1VQK - chains 0 and R of the 32 polymer chains in the assembly; structure by X-ray diffraction, 2.30 A resolution.

[Chain 0]
Molecule: 23S ribosomal RNA
Source organism: Haloarcula marismortui
Sequence (2922 nucleotides; numbered 2 to 2923; the number before each row is that of its first residue):
     2 UUGGCUACUA UGCCAGCUGG UGGAUUGCUC GGCUCAGGCG CUGAUGAAGG ACGUGCCAAG
    62 CUGCGAUAAG CCAUGGGGAG CCGCACGGAG GCGAAGAACC AUGGAUUUCC GAAUGAGAAU
   122 CUCUCUAACA AUUGCUUCGC GCAAUGAGGA ACCCCGAGAA CUGAAACAUC UCAGUAUCGG
   182 GAGGAACAGA AAACGCAAUG UGAUGUCGUU AGUAACCGCG AGUGAACGCG AUACAGCCCA
   242 AACCGAAGCC CUCACGGGCA AUGUGGUGUC AGGGCUACCU CUCAUCAGCC GACCGUCUCG
   302 ACGAAGUCUC UUGGAACAGA GCGUGAUACA GGGUGACAAC CCCGUACUCG AGACCAGUAC
   362 GACGUGCGGU AGUGCCAGAG UAGCGGGGGU UGGAUAUCCC UCGCGAAUAA CGCAGGCAUC
   422 GACUGCGAAG GCUAAACACA ACCUGAGACC GAUAGUGAAC AAGUAGUGUG AACGAACGCU
   482 GCAAAGUACC CUCAGAAGGG AGGCGAAAUA GAGCAUGAAA UCAGUUGGCG AUCGAGCGAC
   542 AGGGCAUACA AGGUCCCUCG ACGAAUGACC GACGCGCGAG CGUCCAGUAA GACUCACGGG
   602 AAGCCGAUGU UCUGUCGUAC GUUUUGAAAA ACGAGCCAGG GAGUGUGUCU GCAUGGCAAG
   662 UCUAACCGGA GUAUCCGGGG AGGCACAGGG AAACCGACAU GGCCGCAGGG CUUUGCCCGA
   722 GGGCCGCCGU CUUCAAGGGC GGGGAGCCAU GUGGACACGA CCCGAAUCCG GACGAUCUAC
   782 GCAUGGACAA GAUGAAGCGU GCCGAAAGGC ACGUGGAAGU CUGUUAGAGU UGGUGUCCUA
   842 CAAUACCCUC UCGUGAUCUA UGUGUAGGGG UGAAAGGCCC AUCGAGUCCG GCAACAGCUG
   902 GUUCCAAUCG AAACAUGUCG AAGCAUGACC UCCGCCGAGG UAGUCUGUGA GGUAGAGCGA
   962 CCGAUUGGUG UGUCCGCCUC CGAGAGGAGU CGGCACACCU GUCAAACUCC AAACUUACAG
  1022 ACGCCGUUUG ACGCGGGGAU UCCGGUGCGC GGGGUAAGCC UGUGUACCAG GAGGGGAACA
  1082 ACCCAGAGAU AGGUUAAGGU CCCCAAGUGU GGAUUAAGUG UAAUCCUCUG AAGGUGGUCU
  1142 CGAGCCCUAG ACAGCCGGGA GGUGAGCUUA GAAGCAGCUA CCCUCUAAGA AAAGCGUAAC
  1202 AGCUUACCGG CCGAGGUUUG AGGCGCCCAA AAUGAUCGGG ACUCAAAUCC ACCACCGAGA
  1262 CCUGUCCGUA CCACUCAUAC UGGUAAUCGA GUAGAUUGGC GCUCUAAUUG GAUGGAAGUA
  1322 GGGGUGAAAA CUCCUAUGGA CCGAUUAGUG ACGAAAAUCC UGGCCAUAGU AGCAGCGAUA
  1382 GUCGGGUGAG AACCCCGACG GCCUAAUGGA UAAGGGUUCC UCAGCACUGC UGAUCAGCUG
  1442 AGGGUUAGCC GGUCCUAAGU CAUACCGCAA CUCGACUAUG ACGAAAUGGG AAACGGGUUA
  1502 AUAUUCCCGU GCCACUAUGC AGUGAAAGUU GACGCCCUGG GGUCGAUCAC GCUGGGCAUU
  1562 CGCCCAGUCG AACCGUCCAA CUCCGUGGAA GCCGUAAUGG CAGGAAGCGG ACGAACGGCG
  1622 GCAUAGGGAA ACGUGAUUCA ACCUGGGGCC CAUGAAAAGA CGAGCAUAGU GUCCGUACCG
  1682 AGAACCGACA CAGGUGUCCA UGGCGGCGAA AGCCAAGGCC UGUCGGGAGC AACCAACGUU
  1742 AGGGAAUUCG GCAAGUUAGU CCCGUACCUU CGGAAGAAGG GAUGCCUGCU CCGGAACGGA
  1802 GCAGGUCGCA GUGACUCGGA AGCUCGGACU GUCUAGUAAC AACAUAGGUG ACCGCAAAUC
  1862 CGCAAGGACU CGUACGGUCA CUGAAUCCUG CCCAGUGCAG GUAUCUGAAC ACCUCGUACA
  1922 AGAGGACGAA GGACCUGUCA ACGGCGGGGG UAACUAUGAC CCUCUUAAGG UAGCGUAGUA
  1982 CCUUGCCGCA UCAGUAGCGG CUUGCAUGAA UGGAUUAACC AGAGCUUCAC UGUCCCAACG
  2042 UUGGGCCCGG UGAACUGUAC AUUCCAGUGC GGAGUCUGGA GACACCCAGG GGGAAGCGAA
  2102 GACCCUAUGG AGCUUUACUG CAGGCUGUCG CUGAGACGUG GUCGCCGAUG UGCAGCAUAG
  2162 GUAGGAGACA CUACACAGGU ACCCGCGCUA GCGGGCCACC GAGUCAACAG UGAAAUACUA
  2222 CCCGUCGGUG ACUGCGACUC UCACUCCGGG AGGAGGACAC CGAUAGCCGG GCAGUUUGAC
  2282 UGGGGCGGUA CGCGCUCGAA AAGAUAUCGA GCGCGCCCUA UGGCUAUCUC AGCCGGGACA
  2342 GAGACCCGGC GAAGAGUGCA AGAGCAAAAG AUAGCUUGAC AGUGUUCUUC CCAACGAGGA
  2402 ACGCUGACGC GAAAGCGUGG UCUAGCGAAC CAAUUAGCCU GCUUGAUGCG GGCAAUUGAU
  2462 GACAGAAAAG CUACCCUAGG GAUAACAGAG UCGUCACUCG CAAGAGCACA UAUCGACCGA
  2522 GUGGCUUGCU ACCUCGAUGU CGGUUCCCUC CAUCCUGCCC GUGCAGAAGC GGGCAAGGGU
  2582 GAGGUUGUUC GCCUAUUAAA GGAGGUCGUG AGCUGGGUUU AGACCGUCGU GAGACAGGUC
  2642 GGCUGCUAUC UACUGGGUGU GUAAUGGUGU CUGACAAGAA CGACCGUAUA GUACGAGAGG
  2702 AACUACGGUU GGUGGCCACU GGUGUACCGG UUGUUCGAGA GAGCACGUGC CGGGUAGCCA
  2762 CGCCACACGG GGUAAGAGCU GAACGCAUCU AAGCUCGAAA CCCACUUGGA AAAGAGACAC
  2822 CGCCGAGGUC CCGCGUACAA GACGCGGUCG AUAGACUCGG GGUGUGCGCG UCGAGGUAAC
  2882 GAGACGUUAA GCCCACGAGC ACUAACAGAC CAAAGCCAUC AU
Not modelled in the structure: 2-9, 126-127, 715, 971-998, 1560, 1952-1963, 2137-2236, 2339-2343, 2665-2666, 2915-2923
Modified positions: 1MA (6-hydro-1-methyladenosine-5'-monophosphate) at position 628, OMU (o2'-methyluridine 5'-monophosphate) at position 2587, OMG (o2'-methylguanosine-5'-monophosphate) at position 2588, UR3 (3-methyluridine-5'-monophoshate) at position 2619, PSU (pseudouridine-5'-monophosphate) at position 2621

[Chain R]
Protein: 50S ribosomal protein L22P
Source organism: Haloarcula marismortui
UniProt: P10970 (RL22_HALMA); residues 0-154 here = UniProt positions 0-154
Chain sequence (155 residues; numbered 0 to 154; the number before each row is that of its first residue; numbering starts at 0):
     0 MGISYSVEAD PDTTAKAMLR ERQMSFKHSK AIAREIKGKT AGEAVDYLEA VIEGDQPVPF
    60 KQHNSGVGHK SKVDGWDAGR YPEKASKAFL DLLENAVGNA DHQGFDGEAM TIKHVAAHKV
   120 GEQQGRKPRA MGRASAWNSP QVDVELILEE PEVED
Not modelled in the structure: 0, 151-154

[How chain 0 and chain R interact]
Contacting residue pairs - 133 pairs, chain 0 then chain R:
  A11(0) with Lys60(R), hydrogen bond to the phosphate; Trp75(R), sugar contact
  U12(0) with Lys60(R), salt bridge to the phosphate; Trp75(R), sugar contact
  G13(0) with Gln61(R), phosphate contact
  U19(0) with Ser5(R), hydrogen bond to the sugar
  G20(0) with Ile2(R), sugar contact; Ser3(R), hydrogen bond to the sugar; Tyr4(R), sugar contact; Ser5(R), sugar contact; His117(R), base contact
  G21(0) with Gly1(R), sugar contact; Ile2(R), phosphate contact; Ser3(R), hydrogen bond to the phosphate; Lys118(R), sugar contact; Val119(R), sugar contact
  U22(0) with Gly1(R), hydrogen bond to the phosphate; Val119(R), sugar contact
  C492(0) with His101(R), hydrogen bond to the sugar
  C494(0) with Glu93(R), sugar contact
  G499(0) with Arg19(R), phosphate contact; Asn94(R), hydrogen bond to the base
  G500(0) with Tyr4(R), phosphate contact; Ala16(R), sugar contact; Met17(R), hydrogen bond to the sugar; Arg19(R), salt bridge to the phosphate; Asn94(R), hydrogen bond to the sugar; Asn98(R), base contact
  G501(0) with Tyr4(R), hydrogen bond to the phosphate; Lys15(R), sugar contact; Met17(R), phosphate contact; Asn98(R), sugar contact; Gln102(R), sugar contact
  U510(0) with Ser3(R), base contact
  C523(0) with Phe25(R), sugar contact; Lys29(R), hydrogen bond to the phosphate
  A524(0) with Phe25(R), sugar contact; Lys29(R), salt bridge to the phosphate; Gln61(R), phosphate contact; Ala115(R), sugar contact; Ala116(R), hydrogen bond to the sugar; His117(R), hydrogen bond to the base
  G525(0) with Arg33(R), salt bridge to the phosphate; His113(R), sugar contact; Ala115(R), sugar contact
  U526(0) with Lys36(R), salt bridge to the phosphate
  U840(0) with Arg128(R), hydrogen bond to the sugar; Ala129(R), phosphate contact; Arg132(R), sugar contact
  A841(0) with Arg128(R), salt bridge to the phosphate; Ala129(R), hydrogen bond to the phosphate; Met130(R), base contact
  A843(0) with Arg128(R), phosphate contact; Ala129(R), phosphate contact
  A844(0) with Ala129(R), phosphate contact; Met130(R), hydrogen bond to the phosphate; Gly131(R), base contact
  A1369(0) with Lys26(R), hydrogen bond to the sugar; Ser64(R), hydrogen bond to the phosphate
  G1370(0) with Ser24(R), hydrogen bond to the base; Lys26(R), salt bridge to the phosphate; His27(R), base contact; His62(R), salt bridge to the phosphate; Asn63(R), phosphate contact; Ser64(R), hydrogen bond to the phosphate; Arg79(R), sugar contact; Pro139(R), base contact
  U1371(0) with Ser64(R), sugar contact; Arg79(R), salt bridge to the phosphate
  A1372(0) with Trp136(R), base contact
  G1373(0) with Trp136(R), base contact
  C1428(0) with Gln22(R), hydrogen bond to the phosphate; Gln122(R), hydrogen bond to the phosphate
  C1431(0) with Lys126(R), hydrogen bond to the base
  A1689(0) with Pro127(R), base contact; Arg128(R), hydrogen bond to the base; Gly131(R), base contact; Arg132(R), hydrogen bond to the base; Ala133(R), base contact
  C1690(0) with Pro127(R), base contact
  C2048(0) with Gly65(R), phosphate contact; Lys69(R), phosphate contact
  C2049(0) with Gly67(R), phosphate contact; Lys69(R), salt bridge to the phosphate; Arg79(R), salt bridge to the phosphate; Tyr80(R), phosphate contact
  G2050(0) with Arg79(R), salt bridge to the phosphate; Tyr80(R), hydrogen bond to the phosphate; Pro81(R), phosphate contact; Glu82(R), hydrogen bond to the sugar
  G2051(0) with His27(R), phosphate contact; Pro81(R), phosphate contact; Glu82(R), hydrogen bond to the phosphate; Lys83(R), hydrogen bond to the phosphate
  U2052(0) with Lys83(R), salt bridge to the phosphate; Trp136(R), sugar contact
  G2053(0) with Trp136(R), sugar contact; Asn137(R), hydrogen bond to the phosphate; Ser138(R), hydrogen bond to the phosphate
  A2054(0) with Arg128(R), hydrogen bond to the base; Ser134(R), hydrogen bond to the sugar; Ala135(R), hydrogen bond to the sugar; Trp136(R), sugar contact; Asn137(R), hydrogen bond to the phosphate
  A2055(0) with Arg128(R), hydrogen bond to the sugar; Arg132(R), hydrogen bond to the sugar; Ser134(R), sugar contact; Ala135(R), phosphate contact
  C2086(0) with Trp75(R), sugar contact
  C2087(0) with Asn63(R), sugar contact; His68(R), hydrogen bond to the sugar; Asp76(R), sugar contact
  C2088(0) with Asn63(R), phosphate contact; Ser64(R), phosphate contact; Gly65(R), hydrogen bond to the phosphate; Val66(R), sugar contact
  A2089(0) with Gly65(R), phosphate contact
  U2648(0) with Arg128(R), base contact
  G2657(0) with His68(R), base contact
  G2658(0) with His68(R), hydrogen bond to the sugar; Asp76(R), hydrogen bond to the base
  U2659(0) with Trp75(R), hydrogen bond to the sugar; Asp76(R), hydrogen bond to the sugar
  G2660(0) with Gly74(R), hydrogen bond to the phosphate; Trp75(R), phosphate contact
  C2831(0) with Lys71(R), phosphate contact
  C2832(0) with Lys71(R), salt bridge to the phosphate
  A2841(0) with Gly67(R), sugar contact; His68(R), hydrogen bond to the sugar; Lys69(R), sugar contact
  G2842(0) with His68(R), sugar contact; Ser70(R), phosphate contact
  A2843(0) with Ser70(R), phosphate contact
Also at the interface, not in a pair above, chain 0 (58 interface residues in all): U493, A502, U1368, A1427, U1429, C2056
Also at the interface, not in a pair above, chain R (69 interface residues in all): Val6, Val72, Asp73, Gly78, Ala84, Gln123

[Overview]
58 residues of chain 0 face 69 of chain R across their interface; the contacts include 45 hydrogen bonds and
14 salt bridges. Polar pairs include G499(0)-Asn94(R), A524(0)-His117(R) and G1370(0)-Ser24(R).
Here chain 0 is 23S ribosomal RNA and chain R is 50S ribosomal protein L22P, both from Haloarcula marismortui.
Entry 1VQK (The structure of CCDA-PHE-CAP-BIO bound to the a site of the ribosomal subunit of haloarcula
marismortui) was determined by X-ray diffraction together with 1VQ4, 1VQ5, 1VQ8, 1VQ9, 1VQL, 1VQM, 1VQO and
1VQP from the same study.
